9COP - chains B and M of the 14 polymer chains in the assembly; structure by electron microscopy, 2.70 A resolution.

# Chain B
Protein: V-type proton ATPase subunit B
From: Saccharomyces cerevisiae
Reference sequence: P16140 (VATB_YEAST); numbering as in UniProt (aligned over 1-517)
Amino-acid sequence (517 residues; numbered 1 to 517; the number before each row is that of its first residue):
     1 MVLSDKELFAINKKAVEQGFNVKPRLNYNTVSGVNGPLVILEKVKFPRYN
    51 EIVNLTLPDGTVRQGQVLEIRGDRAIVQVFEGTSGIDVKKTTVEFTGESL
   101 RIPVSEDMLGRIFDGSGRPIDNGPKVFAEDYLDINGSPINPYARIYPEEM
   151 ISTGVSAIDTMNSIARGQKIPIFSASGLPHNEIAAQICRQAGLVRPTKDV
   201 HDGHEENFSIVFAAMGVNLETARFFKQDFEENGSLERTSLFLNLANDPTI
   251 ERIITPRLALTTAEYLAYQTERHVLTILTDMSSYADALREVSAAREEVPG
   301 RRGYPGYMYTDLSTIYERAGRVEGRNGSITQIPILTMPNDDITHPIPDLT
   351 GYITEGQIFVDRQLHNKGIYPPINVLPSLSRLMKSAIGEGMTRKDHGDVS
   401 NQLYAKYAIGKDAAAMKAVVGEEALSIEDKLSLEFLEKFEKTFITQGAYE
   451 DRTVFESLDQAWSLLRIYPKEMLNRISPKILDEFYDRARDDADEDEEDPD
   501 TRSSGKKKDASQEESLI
Unresolved in the structure: 1-9, 198-205, 489-517
Small-molecule neighbours: ADP (adenosine-5'-diphosphate): L379, S380, R381, K384
Curated features (UniProtKB/Swiss-Prot):
  - binding site (ATP): R381
  - modified residue (Phosphoserine): S4, S137, S503, S504, S511, S515
  - cross-link (Glycyl lysine isopeptide (Lys-Gly)): K14 (interchain with G-Cter in ubiquitin), K508 (interchain with G-Cter in ubiquitin)

# Chain M
Protein: V-type proton ATPase subunit D
From: Saccharomyces cerevisiae
Reference sequence: P32610 (VATD_YEAST); residues 1-256 here = UniProt positions 1-256
Amino-acid sequence (256 residues; each row starts with the number of its first residue):
     1 MSGNREQVFPTRMTLGLMKTKLKGANQGYSLLKRKSEALTKRFRDITKRI
    51 DDAKQKMGRVMQTAAFSLAEVSYATGENIGYQVQESVSTARFKVRARQEN
   101 VSGVYLSQFESYIDPEINDFRLTGLGRGGQQVQRAKEIYSRAVETLVELA
   151 SLQTAFIILDEVIKVTNRRVNAIEHVIIPRTENTIAYINSELDELDREEF
   201 YRLKKVQEKKQNETAKLDAEMKLKRDRAEQDASEVAADEEPQGETLVADQ
   251 EDDVIF
Unresolved in the structure: 1-2, 216-256

# Interface between chain B and chain M
Contacting residue pairs (11; chain B residue first):
  P299(B) with Y201(M), hydrophobic
  R301(B) with E194(M)
  R302(B) with E194(M), hydrogen bond (backbone-side chain); R197(M)
  G303(B) with R197(M)
  A418(B) with N171(M); H175(M)
  V419(B) with R168(M); N171(M), hydrogen bond (backbone-side chain); V176(M), hydrophobic
  V420(B) with R168(M)
Also at the interface, not in a pair above, chain B (9 interface residues in all): V298, G300
Also at the interface, not in a pair above, chain M (10 interface residues in all): A172, S190, K205

# Overview
9 residues of chain B face 10 of chain M across their interface; the contacts include 2 hydrogen bonds. Polar
pairs include R302(B)-E194(M) and V419(B)-N171(M). Ligands of chain B: ADP. Curated annotation (UniProt) lists
ATP-binding residue R381(B) on chain B.
Chain B is V-type proton ATPase subunit B and chain M is V-type proton ATPase subunit D, both from
Saccharomyces cerevisiae; the structure, Yeast RAVE bound to V-ATPase V1 complex, was determined by electron
microscopy.
